9B6S - chains H and L of the 11 polymer chains in the assembly; structure by electron microscopy, 3.47 A resolution.

== Chain H ==
Name: Fab1-6 heavy chain
Organism: Homo sapiens
Sequence (125 residues; row label = number of the first residue in the row):
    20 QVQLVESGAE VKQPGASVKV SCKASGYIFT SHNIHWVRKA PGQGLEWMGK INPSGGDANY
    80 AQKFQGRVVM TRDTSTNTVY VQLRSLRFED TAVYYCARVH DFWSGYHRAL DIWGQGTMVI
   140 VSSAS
Disulfides: Cys41-Cys115

== Chain L ==
Name: Fab1-6 light chain
Organism: Homo sapiens
Sequence (107 residues; each row starts with the number of its first residue):
    23 VLTQPPSASG TPGQTVTISC SGSSSNVGSH SVNWYQHLPG TAPKLLIYSN HRRPSGVPDR
    83 FSGSKSDTSA SLAISGIQSE DEADYYCATW DGRLNVLFGG GTKLTVL
Disulfides: Cys42-Cys109

== How chain H and chain L interact ==
Pairs across the interface (32):
  His54(H) - Trp112(L)
  His54(H) - Val118(L)
  Val56(H) - Phe120(L)  hydrophobic
  Lys58(H) - His59(L)  hydrogen bond
  Lys58(H) - Pro61(L)
  Gly63(H) - Tyr108(L)
  Leu64(H) - Tyr108(L)
  Leu64(H) - Phe120(L)  hydrophobic
  Trp66(H) - Asn117(L)
  Trp66(H) - Val118(L)
  Lys69(H) - Leu116(L)
  Asn78(H) - Asn117(L)  hydrogen bond
  Tyr114(H) - His59(L)  hydrogen bond
  Tyr114(H) - Thr63(L)  hydrogen bond (side chain-backbone)
  Tyr114(H) - Pro65(L)
  Val118(H) - Trp112(L)  hydrophobic
  Phe121(H) - Leu67(L)  hydrophobic
  Phe121(H) - Tyr70(L)  hydrophobic
  His126(H) - Tyr70(L)
  His126(H) - Ser71(L)  hydrogen bond
  His126(H) - Arg74(L)
  Arg127(H) - Asn55(L)
  Arg127(H) - Trp112(L)
  Ala128(H) - Tyr57(L)
  Ala128(H) - Leu67(L)  hydrophobic
  Ala128(H) - Tyr70(L)  hydrophobic
  Leu129(H) - Tyr57(L)  hydrogen bond (backbone-side chain)
  Trp132(H) - Tyr57(L)  hydrophobic
  Trp132(H) - Ala64(L)  hydrophobic
  Trp132(H) - Pro65(L)  hydrophobic
  Gly133(H) - Ala64(L)
  Gln134(H) - Ala64(L)
Other interface residues (no listed pair), chain H (22 interface residues in all): Gln62, Tyr79, Tyr125, Asp130
Other interface residues (no listed pair), chain L (21 interface residues in all): Ser53, Pro76, Arg115, Gly123

== Overview ==
22 residues of chain H and 21 residues of chain L are in contact; the contacts include 6 hydrogen bonds. Polar
pairs include Lys58(H)-His59(L), Asn78(H)-Asn117(L) and Tyr114(H)-His59(L).
Chain H is Fab1-6 heavy chain and chain L is Fab1-6 light chain, both from Homo sapiens; the structure, Fab1-6
in complex with the capsid of Adeno-associated virus type 9, was determined by electron microscopy, deposited
together with 9B6N, 9B6O, 9B6Q, 9B6R, 9B6T, 9B7K and 9 further entries.
